PDB entry 2JLU | X-ray diffraction, 2.04 A resolution | chains A and C

Chain A:
Name: Serine protease subunit NS3
From: Dengue virus 4
Notes: EC 3.4.21.91
UniProt: Q2YHF0 (POLG_DEN4T); residues 172-618 here correspond to UniProt positions 1646-2092 (UniProt number = residue number + 1474)
Chain sequence (451 residues; each row starts with the number of its first residue):
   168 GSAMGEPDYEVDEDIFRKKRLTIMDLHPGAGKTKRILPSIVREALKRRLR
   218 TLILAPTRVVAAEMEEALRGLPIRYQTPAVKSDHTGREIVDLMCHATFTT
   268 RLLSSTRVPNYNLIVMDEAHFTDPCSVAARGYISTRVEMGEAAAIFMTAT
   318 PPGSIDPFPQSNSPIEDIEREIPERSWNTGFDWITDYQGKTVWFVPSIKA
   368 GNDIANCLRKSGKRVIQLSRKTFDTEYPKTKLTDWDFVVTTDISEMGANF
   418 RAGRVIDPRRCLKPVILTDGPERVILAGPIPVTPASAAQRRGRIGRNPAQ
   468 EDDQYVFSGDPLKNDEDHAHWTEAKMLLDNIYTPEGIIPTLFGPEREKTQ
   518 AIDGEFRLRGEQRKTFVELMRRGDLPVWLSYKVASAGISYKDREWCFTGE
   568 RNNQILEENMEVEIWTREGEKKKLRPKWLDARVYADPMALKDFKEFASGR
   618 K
Construct notes: conflict Asp250 (Glu1724 in Q2YHF0), Cys292 (Ser1766 in Q2YHF0), Ser321 (Thr1795 in Q2YHF0), Ile322 (Thr1796 in Q2YHF0), Arg381 (Lys1855 in Q2YHF0), Lys480 (Arg1954 in Q2YHF0)
Curated features (UniProtKB/Swiss-Prot):
  - region: Arg184 to Arg187 (Important for RNA-binding)
  - motif: Asp284 to His287 (DEAH box)
  - binding site (ATP): Leu193 to Thr200
  - site: Arg457 (Involved in NS3 ATPase and RTPase activities), Arg460 (Involved in NS3 ATPase and RTPase activities), Lys618 (Cleavage)
  - modified residue: Lys388 (N6-acetyllysine)
From the paper describing this entry:
  - contacts within the chain: Lys199-Asp284 (salt bridge)
  - conformationally variable residues (side-chain flip): Lys199
  - binding site for the 12-nt RNA strand (chain C): Thr244, Asp290, Thr408

Chain C:
Molecule: 12-nt RNA strand
Sequence (12 nucleotides; row label = number of the first residue in the row):
     1 AGACUAACAACU
Disordered / not traced: 8-12

Chain A / chain C interface:
Residue-residue contacts (42; chain A residue first):
  Pro223(A) with A3(C), hydrogen bond to the sugar; C4(C), sugar contact
  Thr224(A) with A3(C), sugar contact; C4(C), phosphate contact
  Arg225(A) with C4(C), salt bridge to the phosphate; U5(C), salt bridge to the phosphate
  Arg241(A) with A7(C), salt bridge to the phosphate
  Gln243(A) with A6(C), hydrogen bond to the sugar; A7(C), sugar contact
  Thr244(A) with U5(C), hydrogen bond to the phosphate
  Pro245(A) with U5(C), phosphate contact; A6(C), phosphate contact
  Cys261(A) with C4(C), phosphate contact; U5(C), phosphate contact
  Ala263(A) with C4(C), sugar contact
  Thr264(A) with C4(C), hydrogen bond to the sugar; U5(C), sugar contact; A6(C), sugar contact
  Arg268(A) with A6(C), sugar contact; A7(C), hydrogen bond to the sugar
  Phe288(A) with A3(C), sugar contact
  Asp290(A) with G2(C), hydrogen bond to the base; A3(C), base contact
  Pro363(A) with A1(C), hydrogen bond to the sugar; G2(C), sugar contact
  Ser364(A) with A1(C), phosphate contact; G2(C), phosphate contact
  Ile365(A) with G2(C), hydrogen bond to the phosphate
  Ser386(A) with A3(C), phosphate contact
  Arg387(A) with G2(C), salt bridge to the phosphate; A3(C), salt bridge to the phosphate; C4(C), phosphate contact
  Thr408(A) with G2(C), hydrogen bond to the phosphate; A3(C), hydrogen bond to the phosphate
  Asp409(A) with G2(C), hydrogen bond to the sugar; A3(C), sugar contact
  Ile410(A) with A3(C), sugar contact; C4(C), phosphate contact
  Leu429(A) with A1(C), sugar contact
  Pro431(A) with A1(C), base contact
  Leu443(A) with A1(C), sugar contact
  Arg599(A) with A1(C), base contact
Interface residues without a listed pair, chain A (29 interface residues in all): Met260, Thr273, Arg538, Asp603

Summary:
Chain A and chain C form an interface of 29 and 7 residues respectively; the contacts include 11 hydrogen
bonds and 5 salt bridges. Polar contacts include Asp290(A)-G2(C), Pro223(A)-A3(C) and Gln243(A)-A6(C). The
paper reports a binding site for the 12-nt RNA strand (chain C) at Thr244(A), Asp290(A) and Thr408(A);
conformational variability at Lys199(A).
Here chain A is Serine protease subunit NS3 (Dengue virus 4) and chain C is a 12-nt RNA strand. Entry 2JLU
(Dengue virus 4 NS3 helicase in complex with ssRNA) was determined by X-ray diffraction (same publication as
2JLV, 2JLW, 2JLX and 2JLZ).
